Entry 7QVL (X-ray diffraction, 1.90 A resolution); this record covers chain A.

# Chain A
Name: Estrogen receptor
Source organism: Homo sapiens
Reference sequence: P03372 (ESR1_HUMAN); residues 307-554 here = UniProt positions 307-554
Sequence (252 residues; row label = number of the first residue in the row):
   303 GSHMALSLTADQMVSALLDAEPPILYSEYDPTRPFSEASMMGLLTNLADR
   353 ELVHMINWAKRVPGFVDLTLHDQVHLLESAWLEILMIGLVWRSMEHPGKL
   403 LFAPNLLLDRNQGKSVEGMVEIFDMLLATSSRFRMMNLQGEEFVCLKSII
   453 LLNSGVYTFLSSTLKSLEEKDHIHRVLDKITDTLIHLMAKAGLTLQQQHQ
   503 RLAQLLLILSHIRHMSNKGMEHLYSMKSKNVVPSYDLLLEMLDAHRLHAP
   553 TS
Disordered / not traced: 332-340, 460-469, 553-554
Sequence notes: expression tag (303-306); engineered mutation S381 (Cys in P03372), S417 (Cys in P03372), S530 (Cys in P03372), S536 (Leu in P03372)
Ligand contacts: GZI ((2R)-3-[(1R,3R)-1-[5-fluoranyl-2-[2-(3-fluoranylpropylamino)ethoxy]-3-methyl-pyridin-4-yl]-3-methyl-1,3,4,9-tetrahydropyrido[3,4-b]indol-2-yl]-2-methyl-propanoic acid): M343, L346, T347, L349, A350, D351, E353, W383, L384, L387, M388, L391, R394, F404, M421, I424, F425, L428, G521, H524, L525, M528, N532, V533, V534, P535, L539

# In short
Chain A binds compound GZI.
Chain A is Estrogen receptor (Homo sapiens); the structure, Oestrogen receptor ligand binding domain in
complex with compound 38, was determined by X-ray diffraction (same publication as 7QVJ).
